8IMM - chains A and H of the 41 polymer chains in the assembly; structure by electron microscopy, 2.76 A resolution.

# Chain A
Molecule: CpcA
Source organism: Anthocerotibacter panamensis
Sequence (163 residues; each row starts with the number of its first residue):
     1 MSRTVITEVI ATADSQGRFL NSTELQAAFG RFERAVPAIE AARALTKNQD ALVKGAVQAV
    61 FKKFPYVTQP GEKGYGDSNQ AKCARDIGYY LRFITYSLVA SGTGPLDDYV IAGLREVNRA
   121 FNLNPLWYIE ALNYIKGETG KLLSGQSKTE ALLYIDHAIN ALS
Unresolved in the structure: 1
Residues lining bound ligands:
  - phycocyanobilin (CYC), molecule 1: Leu25, Gln26, Phe29
  - phycocyanobilin (CYC), molecule 2: Arg34, Gln146, Thr149, Leu153
  - phycocyanobilin (CYC), molecule 3: Val60, Phe61, Val67, Lys73, Gly74, Asn79, Gln80, Lys82, Cys83, Arg85, Asp86, Ile87, Tyr89, Tyr90, Phe93, Tyr109, Val117, Phe121, Leu123, Trp127, Tyr128

# Chain H
Molecule: CpcB
Source organism: Anthocerotibacter panamensis
Sequence (172 residues; row label = number of the first residue in the row):
     1 MNDVFTRAIA QADLKGSFLL ESDLDKLASF AKEGVKRLDA VAALTNNAPA IISDAAHKLF
    61 AEQQELIQPG GNAYPHRRMA ACLRDMEIIL RYVSYALLAG DASVLDDRCL NGLRETYNAL
   121 GTPTQSVARA VQLMKDAAMV HLKSTANVTV GDCSSLYSEA ATYFDKAAAS IA
Residues lining bound ligands:
  - phycocyanobilin (CYC), molecule 1: Val35, Lys36, Leu38, Asp39, Ala40, Leu142, Ser144, Thr145, Val148, Thr149, Val150, Gly151, Asp152, Cys153, Leu156, Tyr157
  - phycocyanobilin (CYC), molecule 2: His57, Ile67, Tyr74, Pro75, His76, Met79
  - phycocyanobilin (CYC), molecule 3: Leu59, Leu66, Asn72, Ala73, Arg77, Arg78, Ala81, Cys82, Arg84, Asp85, Met86, Ile88, Arg108, Cys109, Gly112, Leu113, Thr116, Tyr117, Leu120, Thr122, Ser126, Val127, Ala130

# Chain A / chain H interface
Pairs across the interface (63; chain A residue first):
  Ser2(A) - Thr6(H)
  Thr4(A) - Asp3(H)
  Thr4(A) - Thr6(H)
  Ile6(A) - Leu98(H)  hydrophobic
  Thr7(A) - Met1(H)
  Thr7(A) - Asp3(H)
  Val9(A) - Leu98(H)  hydrophobic
  Ile10(A) - Met1(H)  hydrophobic
  Ile10(A) - Tyr95(H)
  Ile10(A) - Leu98(H)  hydrophobic
  Ile10(A) - Ala99(H)  hydrophobic
  Ala13(A) - Tyr95(H)  hydrogen bond (backbone-side chain)
  Asp14(A) - Arg91(H)  salt bridge
  Asp14(A) - Tyr92(H)
  Asp14(A) - Tyr95(H)  hydrogen bond (backbone-side chain)
  Asp14(A) - Arg108(H)
  Gly17(A) - Arg91(H)
  Arg18(A) - Arg91(H)
  Arg18(A) - Tyr95(H)  hydrogen bond (backbone-side chain)
  Phe19(A) - Thr45(H)
  Phe19(A) - Ala48(H)  hydrophobic
  Phe19(A) - Glu87(H)
  Phe19(A) - Leu90(H)
  Phe19(A) - Arg91(H)
  Phe19(A) - Ser94(H)
  Leu20(A) - Val41(H)  hydrophobic
  Leu20(A) - Thr45(H)  hydrogen bond (backbone-side chain)
  Leu20(A) - Ser94(H)
  Leu20(A) - Tyr95(H)  hydrophobic
  Leu20(A) - Leu98(H)  hydrophobic
  Leu25(A) - Leu38(H)
  Leu25(A) - Ala42(H)  hydrophobic
  Ala28(A) - Leu38(H)  hydrophobic
  Phe29(A) - Leu38(H)  hydrophobic
  Arg31(A) - Phe5(H)
  Phe32(A) - Phe30(H)  hydrophobic
  Phe32(A) - Ala31(H)
  Phe32(A) - Gly34(H)
  Phe32(A) - Leu38(H)  hydrophobic
  Glu33(A) - Val35(H)
  Ala35(A) - Ala31(H)  hydrophobic
  Ile39(A) - Leu24(H)  hydrophobic
  Ile39(A) - Ala28(H)  hydrophobic
  Arg43(A) - Leu24(H)
  Thr46(A) - Phe18(H)
  Gln49(A) - Phe18(H)
  Arg92(A) - Asp13(H)  salt bridge
  Arg92(A) - Gly16(H)  hydrogen bond (side chain-backbone)
  Arg92(A) - Phe18(H)
  Phe93(A) - Asp13(H)
  Thr95(A) - Phe18(H)
  Tyr96(A) - Ile9(H)
  Tyr96(A) - Ala12(H)  hydrogen bond (side chain-backbone)
  Tyr96(A) - Asp13(H)
  Tyr96(A) - Ser17(H)  hydrogen bond (side chain-backbone)
  Val99(A) - Phe5(H)
  Val99(A) - Ile9(H)  hydrophobic
  Val99(A) - Leu19(H)  hydrophobic
  Val99(A) - Leu24(H)  hydrophobic
  Val99(A) - Leu27(H)  hydrophobic
  Ala100(A) - Ile9(H)  hydrophobic
  Pro105(A) - Ile9(H)  hydrophobic
  Tyr109(A) - Asp13(H)
Interface residues without a listed pair, chain A (34 interface residues in all): Ala42, Gly88, Leu91
Interface residues without a listed pair, chain H (35 interface residues in all): Ala10, Leu44, Val104

# Overview
Chain A and chain H form an interface of 34 and 35 residues respectively, with 7 hydrogen bonds and 2 salt
bridges. Polar contacts include Asp14(A)-Arg91(H), Arg92(A)-Asp13(H) and Ala13(A)-Tyr95(H). One
phycocyanobilin molecule is bound between chain A and chain H.
Chain A is CpcA and chain H is CpcB, both from Anthocerotibacter panamensis; the structure, Rs2'I-Rs2'II,
Rs1'I-Rs1'II, Rb'I-Rb'II cylinder in cyanobacterial phycobilisome from Anthocerotibacter panamensis (Cluster
E), was determined by electron microscopy together with 8IMI, 8IMJ, 8IMK, 8IML, 8IMN and 8IMO from the same
study.
